PDB entry 8T4D | electron microscopy, 3.10 A resolution | chains D and G of the 18 polymer chains in the assembly

Chain D:
Name: RM20A3 light chain Fv
Organism: Macaca mulatta
Amino-acid sequence (128 residues; row label = number of the first residue in the row; note: 1 number in that range is skipped by the numbering (no residue carries it; nothing is unmodelled there); a row labelled like 27A-27C holds insertion residues (27A, then the next letters in order)):
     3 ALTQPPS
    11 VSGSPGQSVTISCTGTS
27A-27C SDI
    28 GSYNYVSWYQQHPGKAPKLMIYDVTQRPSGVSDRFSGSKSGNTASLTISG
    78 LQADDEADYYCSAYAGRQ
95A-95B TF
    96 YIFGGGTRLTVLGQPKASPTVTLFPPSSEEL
Not modelled in the structure: 105-126
Disulfides: Cys-23/Cys-88

Chain G:
Name: MD65 N332-GT5 SOSIP gp41
Organism: Human immunodeficiency virus 1
Amino-acid sequence (153 residues; each row starts with the number of its first residue):
   512 AAGIGASSDGFLGAAGSTMGAASMTLTVQARNLLSGIVQQQSNLLRAPEP
   562 QQHLLKDTHWGIKQLQARVLAVEHYLRDQQLLGIWGCSGKLICCTNVPWN
   612 SSWSNRNLSEIWDNMTWLQWDKEISNYTQIIYGLLEESQNQQEKNEQDLL
   662 ALD
Not modelled in the structure: 512-520, 547-571
Disulfides: Cys-598/Cys-604
Glycans and other covalent adducts: N-acetylglucosamine (NAG) linked to Asn-611

How chain D and chain G interact:
Pairs across the interface - 8 pairs, chain D then chain G:
  Tyr-30(D) with Asp-664(G), hydrogen bond (side chain-backbone)
  Tyr-32(D) with Asp-664(G), hydrogen bond
  Tyr-91(D) with Leu-663(G); Asp-664(G), hydrogen bond (side chain-backbone)
  Arg-94(D) with Leu-660(G); Leu-661(G), hydrogen bond (side chain-backbone); Leu-663(G), hydrogen bond (side chain-backbone)
  Phe-95B(D) with Leu-663(G), hydrophobic

In short:
5 residues of chain D and 4 residues of chain G are in contact, with 5 hydrogen bonds. Among the polar pairs
are Tyr-30(D)/Asp-664(G), Tyr-32(D)/Asp-664(G) and Tyr-91(D)/Asp-664(G). N-acetylglucosamine is covalently
linked to Asn-611(G).
Here chain D is RM20A3 light chain Fv (Macaca mulatta) and chain G is MD65 N332-GT5 SOSIP gp41 (Human
immunodeficiency virus 1). Entry 8T4D (MD65 N332-GT5 SOSIP in complex with RM_N332_08 Fab and RM20A3 Fab) was
determined by electron microscopy together with 8T49, 8T4B, 8T4K and 8T4L from the same study.
